1R1L - chains L and I of the 4 polymer chains in the assembly; structure by X-ray diffraction, 2.70 A resolution.

== Chain L (and I) ==
Name: Antithrombin-III
From: Homo sapiens
Notes: chain I of this document is another copy of the same molecule, construct and numbering; everything in this record applies to it too
UniProtKB: P01008 (ANT3_HUMAN); residues 1-432 here correspond to UniProt positions 33-464 (UniProt number = residue number + 32)
Amino-acid sequence (432 residues; each row starts with the number of its first residue):
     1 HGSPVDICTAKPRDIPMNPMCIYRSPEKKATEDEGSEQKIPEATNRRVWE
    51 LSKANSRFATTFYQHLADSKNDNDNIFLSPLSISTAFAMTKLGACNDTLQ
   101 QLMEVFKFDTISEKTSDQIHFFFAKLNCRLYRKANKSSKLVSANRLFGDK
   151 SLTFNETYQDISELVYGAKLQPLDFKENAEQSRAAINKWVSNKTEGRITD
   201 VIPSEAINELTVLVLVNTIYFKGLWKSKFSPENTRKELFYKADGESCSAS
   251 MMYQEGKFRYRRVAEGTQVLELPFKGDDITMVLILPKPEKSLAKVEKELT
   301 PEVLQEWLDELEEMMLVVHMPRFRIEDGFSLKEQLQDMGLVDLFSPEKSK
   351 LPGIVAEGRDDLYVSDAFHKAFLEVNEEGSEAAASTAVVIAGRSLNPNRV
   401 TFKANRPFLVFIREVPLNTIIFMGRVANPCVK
Disordered / not traced: 1-4, 24-41, 432 (chain I: 1-4, 30-40, 432)
UniProt features mapped onto this chain:
  - binding site (heparin): W49, R129, R145
  - site: R393, S394 (Reactive bond)
  - modified residue: T31 (Phosphothreonine), S36 (Phosphoserine)
  - glycosylation (N-linked (GlcNAc...) asparagine): N96, N135, N155 (complex), N192
Disulfide bonds: C8-C128, C21-C95, C247-C430
Small-molecule neighbours:
  - N-acetylglucosamine (NAG; 2-acetamido-2-deoxy-beta-D-glucopyranose), molecule 1: N18, P19, M20, N155, T157, A356
  - N-acetylglucosamine (NAG), molecule 2: C21, C95, N96

== How chain L and chain I interact ==
Contacting residue pairs (45):
  K236(L) with K257(I), hydrogen bond (backbone-side chain)
  E237(L) with R393(I), salt bridge; L395(I)
  L238(L) with S394(I)
  F239(L) with G392(I); S394(I)
  Y240(L) with S394(I), hydrogen bond (backbone-backbone); L395(I); N396(I), hydrogen bond
  M251(L) with A391(I); G392(I)
  E255(L) with K228(I)
  Y260(L) with E232(I), hydrogen bond; A387(I), hydrophobic; V389(I), hydrophobic
  R262(L) with E232(I)
  Q268(L) with E232(I); V388(I), hydrogen bond (side chain-backbone); V389(I)
  L270(L) with V389(I), hydrophobic
  L285(L) with V389(I), hydrophobic; I390(I); A391(I), hydrophobic
  M314(L) with S385(I)
  M315(L) with S385(I); T386(I); A387(I), hydrogen bond (backbone-backbone)
  L316(L) with A387(I)
  V317(L) with K228(I); A387(I), hydrogen bond (backbone-backbone); V388(I); V389(I), hydrogen bond (backbone-backbone)
  V318(L) with V389(I)
  H319(L) with V389(I), hydrogen bond (backbone-backbone); I390(I); A391(I), hydrogen bond (backbone-backbone)
  M320(L) with A391(I)
  P321(L) with A391(I)
  N405(L) with S394(I)
  R406(L) with R393(I); S394(I); R399(I)
  F408(L) with A391(I); G392(I)
  P429(L) with G392(I)
Other interface residues (no listed pair), chain L (26 interface residues in all): Y253, L283
Other interface residues (no listed pair), chain I (18 interface residues in all): K226, P397

== Overview ==
26 residues of chain L and 18 residues of chain I are in contact; the contacts include 10 hydrogen bonds and 1
salt bridge. Among the polar pairs are E237(L)-R393(I), K236(L)-K257(I) and Y240(L)-N396(I). Ligands of chain
L: N-acetylglucosamine.
Chain L and chain I are both Antithrombin-III (Homo sapiens); the structure, Structure of dimeric antithrombin
complexed with a P14-P9 reactive loop peptide and an exogenous tripeptide (formyl-norleucine-LF), was
determined by X-ray diffraction.
